Entry 8T20 (electron microscopy, 3.36 A resolution); this record covers chains A and B of the 5 polymer chains in the assembly.

# Chain A
Molecule: Spike glycoprotein
Source organism: Severe acute respiratory syndrome coronavirus 2
Reference sequence: P0DTC2 (SPIKE_SARS2); residue numbers follow UniProt; this construct covers 1-88, 91-1208
Chain sequence (1269 residues; row label = number of the first residue in the row; note: 2 numbers in that range are skipped by the numbering (no residue carries them; nothing is unmodelled there)):
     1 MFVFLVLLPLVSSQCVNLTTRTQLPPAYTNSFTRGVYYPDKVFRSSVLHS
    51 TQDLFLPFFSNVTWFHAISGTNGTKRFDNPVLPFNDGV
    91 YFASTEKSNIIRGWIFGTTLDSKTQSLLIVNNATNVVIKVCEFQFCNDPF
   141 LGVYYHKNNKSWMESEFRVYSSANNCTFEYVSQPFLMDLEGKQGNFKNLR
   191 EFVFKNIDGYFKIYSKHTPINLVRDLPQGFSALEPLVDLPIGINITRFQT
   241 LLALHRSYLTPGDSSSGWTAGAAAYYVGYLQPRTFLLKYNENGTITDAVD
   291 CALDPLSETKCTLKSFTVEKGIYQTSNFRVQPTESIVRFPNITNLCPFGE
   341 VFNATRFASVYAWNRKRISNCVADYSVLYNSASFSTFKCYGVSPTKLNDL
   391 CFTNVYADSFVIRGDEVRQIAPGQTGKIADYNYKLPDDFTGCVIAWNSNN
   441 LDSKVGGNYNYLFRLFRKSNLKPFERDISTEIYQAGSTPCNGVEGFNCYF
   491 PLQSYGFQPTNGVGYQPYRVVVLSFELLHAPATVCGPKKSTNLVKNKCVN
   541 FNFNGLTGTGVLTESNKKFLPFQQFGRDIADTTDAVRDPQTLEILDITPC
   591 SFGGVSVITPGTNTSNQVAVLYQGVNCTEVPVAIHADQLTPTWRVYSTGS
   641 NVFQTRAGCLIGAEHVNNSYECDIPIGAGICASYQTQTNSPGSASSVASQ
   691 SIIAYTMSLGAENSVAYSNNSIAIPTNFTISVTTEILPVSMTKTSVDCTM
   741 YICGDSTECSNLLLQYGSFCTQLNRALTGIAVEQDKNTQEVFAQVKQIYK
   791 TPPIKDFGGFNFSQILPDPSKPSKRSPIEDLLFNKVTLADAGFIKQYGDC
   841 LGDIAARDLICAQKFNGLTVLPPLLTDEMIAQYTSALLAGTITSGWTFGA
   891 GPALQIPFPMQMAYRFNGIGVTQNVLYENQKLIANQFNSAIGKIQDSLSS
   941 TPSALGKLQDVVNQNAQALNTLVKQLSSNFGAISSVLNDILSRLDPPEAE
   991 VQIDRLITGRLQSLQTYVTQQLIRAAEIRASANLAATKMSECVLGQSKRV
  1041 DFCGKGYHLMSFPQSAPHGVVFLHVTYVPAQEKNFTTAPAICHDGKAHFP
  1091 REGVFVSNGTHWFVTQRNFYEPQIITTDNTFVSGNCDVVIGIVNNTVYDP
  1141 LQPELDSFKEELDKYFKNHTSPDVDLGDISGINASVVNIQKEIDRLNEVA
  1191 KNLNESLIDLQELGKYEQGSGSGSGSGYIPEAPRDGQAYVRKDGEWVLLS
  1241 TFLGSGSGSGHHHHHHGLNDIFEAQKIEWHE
Not modelled in the structure: 1-26, 69-77, 144-164, 173-185, 246-262, 621-640, 677-688, 828-853, 1148-1271
Sequence notes: variant Phe453 (Tyr in P0DTC2); engineered mutation Gly614 (Asp in P0DTC2), Gly682 (Arg in P0DTC2), Ser683 (Arg in P0DTC2), Ser685 (Arg in P0DTC2), Pro817 (Phe in P0DTC2), Pro892 (Ala in P0DTC2), Pro899 (Ala in P0DTC2), Pro942 (Ala in P0DTC2), Pro986 (Lys in P0DTC2), Pro987 (Val in P0DTC2); expression tag (1209-1271)
Disulfides: Cys131-Cys166, Cys291-Cys301, Cys336-Cys361, Cys379-Cys432, Cys391-Cys525, Cys480-Cys488, Cys538-Cys590, Cys617-Cys649, Cys662-Cys671, Cys738-Cys760, Cys743-Cys749, Cys1032-Cys1043, Cys1082-Cys1126
UniProt features mapped onto this chain:
  - region: Asn280 to Cys301 (Putative superantigen), Arg403 to Asp405 (Integrin-binding motif), Asn448 to Leu452, Arg454 to Phe456 (Immunodominant HLA epitope recognized by the CD8+), Pro681, Ala684 (Putative superantigen), Ser816 to Tyr837 (Fusion peptide 1), Lys835 to Phe855 (Fusion peptide 2), Asp1163 to Glu1202 (Heptad repeat 2)
  - site: Arg815, Ser816 (Cleavage)
  - glycosylation: Asn17 (N-linked (GlcNAc...) (complex) asparagine), Asn61 (N-linked (GlcNAc...) (hybrid) asparagine), Asn122 (N-linked (GlcNAc...) (hybrid) asparagine), Asn149 (N-linked (GlcNAc...) (complex) asparagine), Asn165 (N-linked (GlcNAc...) (complex) asparagine), Asn234 (N-linked (GlcNAc...) (high mannose) asparagine), Asn282 (N-linked (GlcNAc...) (complex) asparagine), Thr323 (O-linked (GalNAc) threonine), Ser325 (O-linked (HexNAc...) serine), Asn331 (N-linked (GlcNAc...) (complex) asparagine), Asn343 (N-linked (GlcNAc...) (complex) asparagine), Asn603 (N-linked (GlcNAc...) (hybrid) asparagine), Asn616 (N-linked (GlcNAc...) (complex) asparagine), Asn657 (N-linked (GlcNAc...) (complex) asparagine), Thr676 (O-linked (GlcNAc...) threonine), Thr678 (O-linked (GlcNAc...) threonine), Asn709 (N-linked (GlcNAc...) (high mannose) asparagine), Asn717 (N-linked (GlcNAc...) (hybrid) asparagine), Asn801 (N-linked (GlcNAc...) (hybrid) asparagine), Asn1074 (N-linked (GlcNAc...) (hybrid) asparagine) and 5 more in UniProt
  - natural variant: Leu5 (L5F: In strain: Iota/B.1.526), Ser13 (S13I: In strain: Epsilon/B.1.427/B.1.429), Leu18 (L18F: In strain: Beta/B.1.351, Gamma/P.1 and 1 more), Thr19 (T19I: In strain: Omicron/BQ.1.1, Omicron/XBB.1.5 and 1 more; T19R: In strain: Delta/B.1.617.2, Omicron/BA.2 and 4 more), Thr20 (T20N: In strain: Gamma/P.1), Leu24 to Ala27 (sequence variant, change not given here; In strain: Omicron/BA.2, Omicron/BA.2.12.1 and 6 more), Pro26 (P26S: In strain: Gamma/P.1), Gln52 (Q52H: In strain: Omicron/EG.5.1), Ala67 (A67V: In strain: Eta/B.1.525, Omicron/BA.1), Thr95 (T95I: In strain: Iota/B.1.526, Mu/B.1.621 and 2 more), Arg102 (R102I: In strain: A23.1), Asp138 (D138Y: In strain: Gamma/P.1), 77 further natural variant entries in UniProt
  - mutagenesis: Asn121 (N121Q: Partial loss of biliverdin affinity), Arg190 (R190K: Partial loss of biliverdin affinity), Asn234 (N234Q: Increased resistance to neutralizing antibodies), Asn331 (N331Q: Reduced viral infectivity), Asn343 (N343Q: Reduced viral infectivity), Leu452 (L452R: Increased resistance to neutralizing antibodies. Decreases HLA binding to NF9 epitope. Increased binding affinity to human ACE2), Ala475 (A475V: Increased resistance to neutralizing antibodies), Val483 (V483A: Increased resistance to neutralizing antibodies), Glu484 (E484D: Increased replication in human TMEM106B overexpressing cells), Phe490 (F490L: Increased resistance to neutralizing antibodies and human covalescent sera neutralization), Gln493 (Q493N: Reduced host ACE2-binding affinity in vitro; Q493Y: Reduced host ACE2-binding affinity in vitro), Asn501 (N501T: Reduced host ACE2-binding affinity in vitro; N501Y: Increased binding affinity to human ACE2), 9 further mutagenesis entries in UniProt

# Chain B
Molecule: Spike glycoprotein
Source organism: Severe acute respiratory syndrome coronavirus 2
Reference sequence: P0DTC2 (SPIKE_SARS2); residue numbers follow UniProt; this construct covers 1-88, 91-527, 532-1208
Chain sequence (1269 residues; each row starts with the number of its first residue; note: 6 numbers in that range are skipped by the numbering (no residue carries them; nothing is unmodelled there); a row labelled like 544A-544D holds insertion residues (544A, then the next letters in order)):
     1 MFVFLVLLPLVSSQCVNLTTRTQLPPAYTNSFTRGVYYPDKVFRSSVLHS
    51 TQDLFLPFFSNVTWFHAISGTNGTKRFDNPVLPFNDGV
    91 YFASTEKSNIIRGWIFGTTLDSKTQSLLIVNNATNVVIKVCEFQFCNDPF
   141 LGVYYHKNNKSWMESEFRVYSSANNCTFEYVSQPFLMDLEGKQGNFKNLR
   191 EFVFKNIDGYFKIYSKHTPINLVRDLPQGFSALEPLVDLPIGINITRFQT
   241 LLALHRSYLTPGDSSSGWTAGAAAYYVGYLQPRTFLLKYNENGTITDAVD
   291 CALDPLSETKCTLKSFTVEKGIYQTSNFRVQPTESIVRFPNITNLCPFGE
   341 VFNATRFASVYAWNRKRISNCVADYSVLYNSASFSTFKCYGVSPTKLNDL
   391 CFTNVYADSFVIRGDEVRQIAPGQTGKIADYNYKLPDDFTGCVIAWNSNN
   441 LDSKVGGNYNYLFRLFRKSNLKPFERDISTEIYQAGSTPCNGVEGFNCYF
   491 PLQSYGFQPTNGVGYQPYRVVVLSFELLHAPATVCGP
   532 KKSTNLVKNKCVN
544A-544D FNFN
   545 GLTGTGVLTESNKKFLPFQQFGRDIADTTDAVRDPQTLEILDITPCSFGG
   595 VSVITPGTNTSNQVAVLYQGVNCTEVPVAIHADQLTPTWRVYSTGSNVFQ
   645 TRAGCLIGAEHVNNSYECDIPIGAGICASYQTQTNSPGSASSVASQSIIA
   695 YTMSLGAENSVAYSNNSIAIPTNFTISVTTEILPVSMTKTSVDCTMYICG
   745 DSTECSNLLLQYGSFCTQLNRALTGIAVEQDKNTQEVFAQVKQIYKTPPI
   795 KDFGGFNFSQILPDPSKPSKRSPIEDLLFNKVTLADAGFIKQYGDCLGDI
   845 AARDLICAQKFNGLTVLPPLLTDEMIAQYTSALLAGTITSGWTFGAGPAL
   895 QIPFPMQMAYRFNGIGVTQNVLYENQKLIANQFNSAIGKIQDSLSSTPSA
   945 LGKLQDVVNQNAQALNTLVKQLSSNFGAISSVLNDILSRLDPPEAEVQID
   995 RLITGRLQSLQTYVTQQLIRAAEIRASANLAATKMSECVLGQSKRVDFCG
  1045 KGYHLMSFPQSAPHGVVFLHVTYVPAQEKNFTTAPAICHDGKAHFPREGV
  1095 FVSNGTHWFVTQRNFYEPQIITTDNTFVSGNCDVVIGIVNNTVYDPLQPE
  1145 LDSFKEELDKYFKNHTSPDVDLGDISGINASVVNIQKEIDRLNEVAKNLN
  1195 ESLIDLQELGKYEQGSGSGSGSGYIPEAPRDGQAYVRKDGEWVLLSTFLG
  1245 SGSGSGHHHHHHGLNDIFEAQKIEWHE
Not modelled in the structure: 1-26, 69-77, 144-164, 173-185, 246-262, 321-334, 366-374, 532-543, 544A-544D, 621-640, 677-688, 828-853, 1148-1271
Sequence notes: variant Phe453 (Tyr in P0DTC2); engineered mutation Gly614 (Asp in P0DTC2), Gly682 (Arg in P0DTC2), Ser683 (Arg in P0DTC2), Ser685 (Arg in P0DTC2), Pro817 (Phe in P0DTC2), Pro892 (Ala in P0DTC2), Pro899 (Ala in P0DTC2), Pro942 (Ala in P0DTC2), Pro986 (Lys in P0DTC2), Pro987 (Val in P0DTC2); expression tag (1209-1271)
Disulfides: Cys131-Cys166, Cys291-Cys301, Cys336-Cys361, Cys379-Cys432, Cys480-Cys488, Cys617-Cys649, Cys662-Cys671, Cys738-Cys760, Cys743-Cys749, Cys1032-Cys1043, Cys1082-Cys1126
UniProt features mapped onto this chain:
  - region: Asn280 to Cys301 (Putative superantigen), Arg403 to Asp405 (Integrin-binding motif), Asn448 to Leu452, Arg454 to Phe456 (Immunodominant HLA epitope recognized by the CD8+), Pro681, Ala684 (Putative superantigen), Ser816 to Tyr837 (Fusion peptide 1), Lys835 to Phe855 (Fusion peptide 2), Asp1163 to Glu1202 (Heptad repeat 2)
  - site: Arg815, Ser816 (Cleavage)
  - glycosylation: Asn17 (N-linked (GlcNAc...) (complex) asparagine), Asn61 (N-linked (GlcNAc...) (hybrid) asparagine), Asn122 (N-linked (GlcNAc...) (hybrid) asparagine), Asn149 (N-linked (GlcNAc...) (complex) asparagine), Asn165 (N-linked (GlcNAc...) (complex) asparagine), Asn234 (N-linked (GlcNAc...) (high mannose) asparagine), Asn282 (N-linked (GlcNAc...) (complex) asparagine), Thr323 (O-linked (GalNAc) threonine), Ser325 (O-linked (HexNAc...) serine), Asn331 (N-linked (GlcNAc...) (complex) asparagine), Asn343 (N-linked (GlcNAc...) (complex) asparagine), Asn603 (N-linked (GlcNAc...) (hybrid) asparagine), Asn616 (N-linked (GlcNAc...) (complex) asparagine), Asn657 (N-linked (GlcNAc...) (complex) asparagine), Thr676 (O-linked (GlcNAc...) threonine), Thr678 (O-linked (GlcNAc...) threonine), Asn709 (N-linked (GlcNAc...) (high mannose) asparagine), Asn717 (N-linked (GlcNAc...) (hybrid) asparagine), Asn801 (N-linked (GlcNAc...) (hybrid) asparagine), Asn1074 (N-linked (GlcNAc...) (hybrid) asparagine) and 5 more in UniProt
  - natural variant: Leu5 (L5F: In strain: Iota/B.1.526), Ser13 (S13I: In strain: Epsilon/B.1.427/B.1.429), Leu18 (L18F: In strain: Beta/B.1.351, Gamma/P.1 and 1 more), Thr19 (T19I: In strain: Omicron/BQ.1.1, Omicron/XBB.1.5 and 1 more; T19R: In strain: Delta/B.1.617.2, Omicron/BA.2 and 4 more), Thr20 (T20N: In strain: Gamma/P.1), Leu24 to Ala27 (sequence variant, change not given here; In strain: Omicron/BA.2, Omicron/BA.2.12.1 and 6 more), Pro26 (P26S: In strain: Gamma/P.1), Gln52 (Q52H: In strain: Omicron/EG.5.1), Ala67 (A67V: In strain: Eta/B.1.525, Omicron/BA.1), Thr95 (T95I: In strain: Iota/B.1.526, Mu/B.1.621 and 2 more), Arg102 (R102I: In strain: A23.1), Asp138 (D138Y: In strain: Gamma/P.1), 77 further natural variant entries in UniProt
  - mutagenesis: Asn121 (N121Q: Partial loss of biliverdin affinity), Arg190 (R190K: Partial loss of biliverdin affinity), Asn234 (N234Q: Increased resistance to neutralizing antibodies), Asn331 (N331Q: Reduced viral infectivity), Asn343 (N343Q: Reduced viral infectivity), Leu452 (L452R: Increased resistance to neutralizing antibodies. Decreases HLA binding to NF9 epitope. Increased binding affinity to human ACE2), Ala475 (A475V: Increased resistance to neutralizing antibodies), Val483 (V483A: Increased resistance to neutralizing antibodies), Glu484 (E484D: Increased replication in human TMEM106B overexpressing cells), Phe490 (F490L: Increased resistance to neutralizing antibodies and human covalescent sera neutralization), Gln493 (Q493N: Reduced host ACE2-binding affinity in vitro; Q493Y: Reduced host ACE2-binding affinity in vitro), Asn501 (N501T: Reduced host ACE2-binding affinity in vitro; N501Y: Increased binding affinity to human ACE2), 9 further mutagenesis entries in UniProt

# How chain A and chain B interact
Contacting residue pairs (128):
  Asn317(A) with Asp737(B), hydrogen bond
  Arg355(A) with Phe168(B)
  Arg357(A) with Phe168(B)
  Asn360(A) with Tyr170(B), hydrogen bond
  Tyr380(A) with Ile973(B), hydrophobic; Glu988(B), hydrogen bond
  Gly381(A) with Ile973(B); Arg983(B), hydrogen bond (backbone-side chain)
  Val382(A) with Arg983(B)
  Ser383(A) with Arg983(B), hydrogen bond (backbone-backbone); Leu984(B); Asp985(B); Glu988(B), hydrogen bond
  Pro384(A) with Asp985(B)
  Thr385(A) with Asp985(B), hydrogen bond (backbone-side chain); Pro986(B)
  Lys386(A) with Glu748(B), salt bridge; Leu981(B); Ser982(B); Arg983(B); Leu984(B); Asp985(B), hydrogen bond (backbone-side chain)
  Asp389(A) with Ser982(B)
  Leu390(A) with Asp979(B); Ser982(B); Arg983(B)
  Tyr396(A) with Tyr200(B), hydrogen bond
  Glu465(A) with Asn234(B), hydrogen bond
  Arg466(A) with Gln115(B); Asn234(B), hydrogen bond
  Glu516(A) with Tyr200(B), hydrogen bond
  His519(A) with Val42(B)
  Ala520(A) with Val42(B), hydrophobic
  Lys557(A) with Ser45(B)
  Lys558(A) with Asn282(B), hydrogen bond (side chain-backbone)
  Phe559(A) with Phe43(B); Arg44(B)
  Leu560(A) with Phe43(B); Arg44(B), hydrogen bond (backbone-backbone); Ser45(B); Ser46(B); Asn280(B); Glu281(B); Asn282(B); Gly283(B)
  Pro561(A) with Val42(B); Phe43(B); Arg44(B); Gly283(B)
  Phe562(A) with Tyr38(B), hydrophobic; Asp40(B); Val42(B), hydrogen bond (backbone-backbone); Phe43(B); Arg44(B); Tyr279(B); Ile285(B), hydrophobic
  Gln563(A) with Val42(B); Phe43(B), hydrogen bond (backbone-backbone); Arg44(B), hydrogen bond; His49(B)
  Gln564(A) with Val42(B); Phe43(B), hydrogen bond (backbone-backbone); Arg44(B)
  Arg567(A) with Val47(B)
  Ile569(A) with Lys964(B)
  Arg577(A) with Phe43(B)
  Phe592(A) with Phe855(B)
  Pro665(A) with Leu864(B), hydrophobic
  Ala668(A) with Pro863(B), hydrogen bond (backbone-backbone)
  Gly669(A) with Leu864(B), hydrogen bond (backbone-backbone)
  Thr696(A) with Met869(B)
  Met697(A) with Met869(B)
  Leu699(A) with Gln872(B)
  Gly700(A) with Lys786(B)
  Ala701(A) with Gln787(B); Ile788(B), hydrogen bond (backbone-backbone)
  Glu702(A) with Ile788(B); Lys790(B)
  Asn703(A) with Gln787(B), hydrogen bond; Ile788(B), hydrogen bond (backbone-backbone); Tyr789(B); Lys790(B)
  Ser704(A) with Lys790(B)
  Val705(A) with Tyr789(B), hydrophobic; Thr883(B); Gln895(B)
  Ala706(A) with Gln895(B), hydrogen bond (backbone-side chain)
  Tyr707(A) with Asp796(B); Phe797(B); Ile896(B); Phe898(B)
  Ser711(A) with Gln895(B); Pro897(B)
  Ile712(A) with Gln895(B); Ile896(B), hydrophobic
  Ala713(A) with Gln895(B)
  Gln957(A) with Arg765(B)
  Asn969(A) with Tyr756(B)
  Phe970(A) with Tyr756(B), hydrogen bond (backbone-backbone); Phe759(B); Gln762(B)
  Gly971(A) with Gln755(B); Tyr756(B), hydrogen bond (backbone-backbone)
  Ala972(A) with Gln755(B)
  Gln1002(A) with Leu1001(B)
  Ser1003(A) with Gln762(B)
  Gln1005(A) with Gln1005(B)
  Thr1006(A) with Gln1005(B), hydrogen bond
  Thr1009(A) with Thr1009(B)
  Ile1013(A) with Leu1012(B), hydrophobic
  Arg1039(A) with Glu1031(B), salt bridge; Arg1039(B)
  Val1040(A) with Ser1030(B)
  Asp1041(A) with Ser1030(B)
  Lys1045(A) with Lys786(B); Gly889(B); Ala890(B)
  Glu1072(A) with Pro892(B); Leu894(B)
  Thr1077(A) with Met900(B)
  Pro1079(A) with Tyr917(B)
  Phe1089(A) with Asn914(B); Tyr917(B), hydrophobic
  Val1094(A) with Met900(B), hydrophobic; Tyr904(B)
  Arg1107(A) with Tyr904(B), hydrogen bond
  Val1128(A) with Glu918(B)
  Val1129(A) with Glu918(B)
Other interface residues (no listed pair), chain A (94 interface residues in all): Arg319, Ile326, Ser359, Leu387, Leu517, Pro521, Asp571, Gly667, Ser708, Asn709, Pro715, Gln965, Ser968, Ile973, Gly999, Glu1017, Gly1046, Tyr1047, Pro1069, Asn1074, Phe1121, Ser1123, Leu1141
Other interface residues (no listed pair), chain B (90 interface residues in all): Pro39, Lys41, Gly232, Met740, Asp745, Gly757, Ser758, Gln784, Pro792, Gly857, Thr866, Tyr873, Ala893, Thr912, Gln913, Val976, Val1008, Arg1019, Leu1034, Leu1141

# In short
The interface between chain A and chain B involves 94 residues on one side and 90 on the other; the contacts
include 28 hydrogen bonds and 2 salt bridges. Polar pairs include Lys386(A)-Glu748(B), Arg1039(A)-Glu1031(B)
and Asn317(A)-Asp737(B).
Both chains are Spike glycoprotein (Severe acute respiratory syndrome coronavirus 2). Entry 8T20 (Cryo-EM
structure of mink variant Y453F trimeric spike protein bound to two mink ACE2 receptors) was determined by
electron microscopy (same publication as 8T21, 8T22, 8T23, 8T25 and 8TAZ).
